6P7X - chains B and A of the 5 polymer chains in the assembly; structure by electron microscopy, 4.30 A resolution (low resolution: residue-level contacts below are approximate; hydrogen-bond / salt-bridge calls are withheld).

== Chain B (and A) ==
Protein: Cep3
From: Kluyveromyces lactis
Notes: chain A of this document is another copy of the same molecule, construct and numbering; everything in this record applies to it too
UniProt: Q6CRD4 (Q6CRD4_KLULA); numbering as in UniProt (aligned over 1-634)
Chain sequence (634 residues; numbered 1 to 634; the number before each row is that of its first residue):
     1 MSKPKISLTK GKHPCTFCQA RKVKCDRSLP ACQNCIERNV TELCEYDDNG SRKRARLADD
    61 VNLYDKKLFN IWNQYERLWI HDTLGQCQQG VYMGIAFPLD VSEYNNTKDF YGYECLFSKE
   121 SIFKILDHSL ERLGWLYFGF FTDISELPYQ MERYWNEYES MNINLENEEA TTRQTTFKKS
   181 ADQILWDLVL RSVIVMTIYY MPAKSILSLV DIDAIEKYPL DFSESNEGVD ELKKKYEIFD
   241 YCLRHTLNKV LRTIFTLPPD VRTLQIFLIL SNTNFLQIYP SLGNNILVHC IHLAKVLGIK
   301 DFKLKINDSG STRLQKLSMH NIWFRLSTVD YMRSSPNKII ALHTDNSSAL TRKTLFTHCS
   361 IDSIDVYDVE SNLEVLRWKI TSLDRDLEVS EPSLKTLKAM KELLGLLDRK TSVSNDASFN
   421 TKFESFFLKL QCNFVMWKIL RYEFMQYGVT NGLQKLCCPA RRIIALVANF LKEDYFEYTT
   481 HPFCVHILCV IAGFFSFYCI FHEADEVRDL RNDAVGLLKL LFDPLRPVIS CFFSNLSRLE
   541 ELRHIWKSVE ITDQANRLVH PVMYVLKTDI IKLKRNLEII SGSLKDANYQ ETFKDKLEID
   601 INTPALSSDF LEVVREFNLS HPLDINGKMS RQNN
Disordered / not traced: 1-61, 83-95, 163-178, 221-230, 356-360, 549-557, 579-606, 619-634 (chain A: 1-61, 83-95, 163-178, 223-230, 348-371, 549-557, 579-606, 619-634)

== Chain B / chain A interface ==
Contacting residue pairs - 35 pairs, chain B then chain A:
  Phe97(B) - Thr256(A)
  Leu99(B) - Thr256(A)
  Asp100(B) - Lys249(A)
  Val101(B) - Arg252(A)
  Ser102(B) - Arg252(A)
  Asn105(B) - Asn105(A)
  Ser180(B) - Leu99(A)
  Lys249(B) - Asp100(A)
  Leu251(B) - Phe255(A)
  Arg252(B) - Asp100(A)
  Arg252(B) - Val101(A)
  Arg252(B) - Ser102(A)
  Arg252(B) - Asn105(A)
  Thr253(B) - Asp100(A)
  Phe255(B) - Leu251(A)
  Phe255(B) - Ile254(A)
  Phe255(B) - Phe255(A)
  Phe255(B) - Asn285(A)
  Thr256(B) - Pro98(A)
  Thr256(B) - Leu99(A)
  Thr256(B) - Val101(A)
  Asn285(B) - Phe255(A)
  Asn285(B) - His289(A)
  Asn285(B) - His292(A)
  Ile286(B) - Phe255(A)
  His292(B) - Asn337(A)
  Lys295(B) - Ile339(A)
  Val296(B) - Asn337(A)
  Asn337(B) - His292(A)
  Asn337(B) - Val296(A)
  Ile339(B) - Lys295(A)
  Ile339(B) - Val296(A)
  Ile340(B) - His292(A)
  Ile340(B) - Lys295(A)
  Ile340(B) - Ile340(A)
Interface residues without a listed pair, chain B (27 interface residues in all): Ala181, Leu257, Leu282, Val288, His289, Lys338
Interface residues without a listed pair, chain A (28 interface residues in all): Phe97, Ala181, Thr253, Leu257, Ser281, Val288, Ile291, Lys338

== In short ==
The interface between chain B and chain A involves 27 residues on one side and 28 on the other.
Both chains are Cep3 (Kluyveromyces lactis). Entry 6P7X (Structure of the K. lactis CBF3 core - Ndc10 D1D2
complex) was determined by electron microscopy together with 6P7W and 6P7V from the same study.
